PDB entry 6MT3 | X-ray diffraction, 1.21 A resolution | chains A and B of the 3 polymer chains in the assembly

# Chain A
Protein: HLA class I histocompatibility antigen, B-18 alpha chain
From: Homo sapiens
UniProtKB: P30466 (1B18_HUMAN); residues 1-276 here correspond to UniProt positions 25-300 (UniProt number = residue number + 24)
Sequence (276 residues; each row starts with the number of its first residue):
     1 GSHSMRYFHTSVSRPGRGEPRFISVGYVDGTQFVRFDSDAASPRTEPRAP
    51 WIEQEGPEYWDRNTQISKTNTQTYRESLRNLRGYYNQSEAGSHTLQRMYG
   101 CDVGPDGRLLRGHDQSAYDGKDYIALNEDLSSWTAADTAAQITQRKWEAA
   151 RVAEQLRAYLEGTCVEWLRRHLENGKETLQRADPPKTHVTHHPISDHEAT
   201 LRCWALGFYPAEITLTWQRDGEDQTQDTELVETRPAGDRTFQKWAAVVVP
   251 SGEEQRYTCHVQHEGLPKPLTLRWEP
Disulfides: Cys101-Cys164
From the paper describing this entry:
  - specificity-determining residues: Ser77, Ser116

# Chain B
Protein: NP338 peptide
Sequence (9 residues; numbered 1 to 9; the number before each row is that of its first residue):
     1 FEDLRVLSF

# Interface between chain A and chain B
Pairs across the interface (44; chain A residue first):
  Tyr7(A) with Phe1(B); Glu2(B)
  His9(A) with Glu2(B), salt bridge
  Ser24(A) with Glu2(B), hydrogen bond
  Tyr59(A) with Phe1(B), hydrophobic
  Arg62(A) with Phe1(B)
  Asn63(A) with Phe1(B); Glu2(B), hydrogen bond (side chain-backbone)
  Ile66(A) with Glu2(B); Asp3(B)
  Asn70(A) with Leu4(B)
  Thr73(A) with Arg5(B); Val6(B); Ser8(B)
  Glu76(A) with Ser8(B), hydrogen bond
  Ser77(A) with Ser8(B); Phe9(B), hydrogen bond (side chain-backbone)
  Asn80(A) with Ser8(B), hydrogen bond; Phe9(B), hydrogen bond (side chain-backbone)
  Tyr84(A) with Phe9(B), hydrogen bond (side chain-backbone)
  Leu95(A) with Phe9(B), hydrophobic
  Arg97(A) with Asp3(B), salt bridge; Arg5(B)
  Tyr99(A) with Glu2(B), hydrogen bond; Asp3(B), hydrogen bond (side chain-backbone)
  Ser116(A) with Phe9(B)
  Tyr123(A) with Phe9(B), hydrophobic
  Thr143(A) with Phe9(B), hydrogen bond (side chain-backbone)
  Lys146(A) with Leu7(B); Ser8(B), hydrogen bond; Phe9(B), hydrogen bond (side chain-backbone)
  Trp147(A) with Leu7(B); Ser8(B), hydrogen bond (side chain-backbone); Phe9(B), hydrophobic
  Ala150(A) with Leu7(B), hydrophobic
  Val152(A) with Arg5(B)
  Gln155(A) with Arg5(B), hydrogen bond
  Leu156(A) with Asp3(B); Arg5(B)
  Tyr159(A) with Phe1(B), hydrogen bond (side chain-backbone); Glu2(B); Asp3(B)
  Thr163(A) with Phe1(B)
  Trp167(A) with Phe1(B)
Also at the interface, not in a pair above, chain A (33 interface residues in all): Glu58, Ser67, Thr69, Leu81, Ile124

# In short
Chain A and chain B form an interface of 33 and 9 residues respectively; the contacts include 15 hydrogen
bonds and 2 salt bridges. Among the polar pairs are His9(A)-Glu2(B), Arg97(A)-Asp3(B) and Ser24(A)-Glu2(B).
From the paper: specificity determinants Ser77(A) and Ser116(A).
Chain A is HLA class I histocompatibility antigen, B-18 alpha chain (Homo sapiens) and chain B is NP338
peptide; the structure, Crystal Structure of HLA-B*18:01 in complex with NP338 influenza peptide, was
determined by X-ray diffraction (same publication as 6MT4, 6MT5, 6MT6, 6MTL and 6MTM).
